PDB entry 1M6X | X-ray diffraction, 2.80 A resolution | chains H and D of the 10 polymer chains in the assembly

# Chain H
Molecule: Symmetrized FRT site
Sequence (33 nucleotides; row label = number of the first residue in the row):
     1 TAAGTTCCTATTCTTTAAAAGAATAGGAACTTC

# Chain D
Name: Flp recombinase
From: Saccharomyces cerevisiae
Notes: fragment: Flpe
Reference sequence: P03870 (FLP_YEAST); residue numbers follow UniProt; this construct covers 1-423
Sequence (423 residues; row label = number of the first residue in the row):
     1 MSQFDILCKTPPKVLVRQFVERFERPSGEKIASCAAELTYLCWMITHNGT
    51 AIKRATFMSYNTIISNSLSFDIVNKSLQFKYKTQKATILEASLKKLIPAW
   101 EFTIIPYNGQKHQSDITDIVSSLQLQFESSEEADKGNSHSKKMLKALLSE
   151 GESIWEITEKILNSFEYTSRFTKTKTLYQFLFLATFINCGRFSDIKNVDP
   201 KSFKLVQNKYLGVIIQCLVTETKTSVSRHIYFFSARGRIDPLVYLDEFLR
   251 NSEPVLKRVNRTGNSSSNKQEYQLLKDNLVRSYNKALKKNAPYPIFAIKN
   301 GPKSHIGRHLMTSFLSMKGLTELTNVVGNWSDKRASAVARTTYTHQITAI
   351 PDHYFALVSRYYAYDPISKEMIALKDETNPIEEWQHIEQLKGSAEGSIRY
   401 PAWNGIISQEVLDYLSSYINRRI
Unresolved in the structure: 1, 109-113, 130-136, 265-268, 390-394, 423
Differences from the reference sequence: engineered mutation Ser2 (Pro in P03870), Ser33 (Leu in P03870), Asn108 (Tyr in P03870), Pro294 (Ser in P03870); modified residue (343)
Modified residues: Tyr343 (o-phosphotyrosine; PTR)
UniProt features mapped onto this chain:
  - active site: Tyr343 (O-(3'-phospho-DNA)-tyrosine intermediate)
  - mutagenesis: His305 (H305L/P: Inactive and weakened DNA binding; H305Q: Reduced activity), Arg308 (R308G: Inactive and weakened DNA binding), Tyr343 (Y343F/S: No strand cleavage or recombination)

# Chain H / chain D interface
Pairs across the interface (36):
  DT1(H) - Arg170(D)  base contact
  DA2(H) - Arg170(D)  hydrogen bond to the base
  DA3(H) - Arg170(D)  hydrogen bond to the sugar
  DA3(H) - Lys289(D)  phosphate contact
  DG4(H) - Ser169(D)  phosphate contact
  DG4(H) - Arg170(D)  hydrogen bond to the phosphate
  DG4(H) - Phe171(D)  sugar contact
  DG4(H) - Thr174(D)  hydrogen bond to the phosphate
  DG4(H) - Tyr178(D)  hydrogen bond to the phosphate
  DG4(H) - Ser282(D)  sugar contact
  DG4(H) - Lys285(D)  hydrogen bond to the base
  DT5(H) - Arg281(D)  base contact
  DT5(H) - Ser282(D)  hydrogen bond to the phosphate
  DT5(H) - Lys285(D)  hydrogen bond to the base
  DT6(H) - Asn278(D)  hydrogen bond to the phosphate
  DT6(H) - Arg281(D)  base contact
  DC7(H) - Asn278(D)  base contact
  DC7(H) - Arg281(D)  base contact
  DC8(H) - Ser2(D)  phosphate contact
  DC8(H) - Gln3(D)  hydrogen bond to the phosphate
  DT9(H) - Met58(D)  base contact
  DT9(H) - Thr62(D)  hydrogen bond to the phosphate
  DA10(H) - Thr62(D)  phosphate contact
  DA10(H) - Asn66(D)  hydrogen bond to the phosphate
  DT11(H) - Asn300(D)  sugar contact
  DC13(H) - Asn137(D)  phosphate contact
  DC13(H) - Lys223(D)  hydrogen bond to the base
  DT14(H) - Arg191(D)  salt bridge to the phosphate
  DT14(H) - Lys223(D)  salt bridge to the phosphate
  DT14(H) - Thr224(D)  phosphate contact
  DT14(H) - His305(D)  salt bridge to the phosphate
  DT14(H) - Arg308(D)  salt bridge to the phosphate
  DT15(H) - Thr224(D)  phosphate contact
  DT15(H) - Trp330(D)  phosphate contact
  DT15(H) - Ser331(D)  hydrogen bond to the phosphate
  DT16(H) - Arg340(D)  salt bridge to the phosphate
Also at the interface, not in a pair above, chain H (16 interface residues in all): DT12
Also at the interface, not in a pair above, chain D (29 interface residues in all): Ser65, Ala286, Asn329, Lys333

# Overview
Chain H and chain D form an interface of 16 and 29 residues respectively, with 14 hydrogen bonds and 5 salt
bridges. Polar pairs include DA2(H)-Arg170(D), DG4(H)-Lys285(D) and DT5(H)-Lys285(D). From UniProt:
active-site residue Tyr343(D) and 3 mutagenesis sites on chain D.
Chain H is Symmetrized FRT site and chain D is Flp recombinase (Saccharomyces cerevisiae); the structure,
Flpe-Holliday Junction Complex, was determined by X-ray diffraction.
